Entry 3J3U (electron microscopy, 10.00 A resolution (very low resolution: no residue pairs are listed; an interface is given only as per-side residue counts)); this record covers chains 2 and C of the 12 polymer chains in the assembly.

Chain 2:
Protein: Adapter protein MecA 1
Organism: Bacillus subtilis
UniProt: P37958 (MECA1_BACSU); residues 1-218 here = UniProt positions 1-218
Chain sequence (218 residues; numbered 1 to 218; the number before each row is that of its first residue):
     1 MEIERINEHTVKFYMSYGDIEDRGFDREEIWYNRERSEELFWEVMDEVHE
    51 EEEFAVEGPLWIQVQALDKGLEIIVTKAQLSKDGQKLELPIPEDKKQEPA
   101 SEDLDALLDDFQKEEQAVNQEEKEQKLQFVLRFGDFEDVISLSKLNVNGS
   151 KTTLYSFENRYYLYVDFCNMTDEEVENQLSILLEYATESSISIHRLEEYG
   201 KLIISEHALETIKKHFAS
Disordered / not traced: 1-124

Chain C:
Protein: Negative regulator of genetic competence ClpC/MecB
Organism: Bacillus subtilis
UniProt: P37571 (CLPC_BACSU); residue numbers follow UniProt; this construct covers 1-810
Chain sequence (810 residues; row label = number of the first residue in the row):
     1 MMFGRFTERAQKVLALAQEEALRLGHNNIGTEHILLGLVREGEGIAAKAL
    51 QALGLGSEKIQKEVESLIGRGQEMSQTIHYTPRAKKVIELSMDEARKLGH
   101 SYVGTEHILLGLIREGEGVAARVLNNLGVSLNKARQQVLQLLGSNETGSS
   151 AAGTNSNANTPTLDSLARDLTAIAKEDSLDPVIGRSKEIQRVIEVLSRRT
   201 KNNPVLIGEPGVGKTAIAEGLAQQIINNEVPEILRDKRVMTLDMGTVVAG
   251 TKYRGEFEDRLKKVMDEIRQAGNIILFIDALHTLIGAGGAEGAIDASNIL
   301 KPSLARGELQCIGATTLDEYRKYIEKDAALERRFQPIQVDQPSVDESIQI
   351 LQGLRDRYEAHHRVSITDDAIEAAVKLSDRYISDRFLPDKAIDLIDEAGS
   401 KVRLRSFTTPPNLKELEQKLDEVRKEKDAAVQSQEFEKAASLRDTEQRLR
   451 EQVEDTKKSWKEKQGQENSEVTVDDIAMVVSSWTGVPVSKIAQTETDKLL
   501 NMENILHSRVIGQDEAVVAVAKAVRRARAGLKDPKRPIGSFIFLGPTGVG
   551 KTELARALAESIFGDEESMIRIDMSEYMEKHSTSRLVGSPPGYVGYDEGG
   601 QLTEKVRRKPYSVVLLDAIEKAHPDVFNILLQVLEDGRLTDSKGRTVDFR
   651 NTILIMTSNVGASELKRNKYVGFNVQDETQNHKDMKDKVMGELKRAFRPE
   701 FINRIDEIIVFHSLEKKHLTEIVSLMSDQLTKRLKEQDLSIELTDAAKAK
   751 VAEEGVDLEYGARPLRRAIQKHVEDRLSEELLRGNIHKGQHIVLDVEDGE
   801 FVVKTTAKTN
Disordered / not traced: 1-2, 485-491, 808-810
Differences from the reference sequence: engineered mutation Ala280 (Glu in P37571), Ala618 (Glu in P37571)
Swiss-Prot annotation at these positions:
  - binding site (ATP): Gly208 to Thr215, Gly545 to Thr552

Chain 2 / chain C interface:
At this resolution (10 A) residue pairs are not listed: 13 residues of chain 2 and 24 of chain C lie at the interface.

In short:
13 residues of chain 2 and 24 residues of chain C are in contact. Curated annotation (UniProt) lists 16
ATP-binding residues on chain C.
Here chain 2 is Adapter protein MecA 1 and chain C is Negative regulator of genetic competence ClpC/MecB, both
from Bacillus subtilis. Entry 3J3U (Structural dynamics of the MecA-ClpC complex revealed by cryo-EM) was
determined by electron microscopy, deposited together with 3J3R, 3J3S and 3J3T.
